7CE6 - chains A and E of the 6 polymer chains in the assembly; structure by X-ray diffraction, 2.69 A resolution.

[Chain A]
Molecule: Tubulin alpha-1B chain
Source organism: Sus scrofa
UniProt: Q2XVP4 (TBA1B_PIG); residues 1-450 here = UniProt positions 1-450
Amino-acid sequence (450 residues; each row starts with the number of its first residue):
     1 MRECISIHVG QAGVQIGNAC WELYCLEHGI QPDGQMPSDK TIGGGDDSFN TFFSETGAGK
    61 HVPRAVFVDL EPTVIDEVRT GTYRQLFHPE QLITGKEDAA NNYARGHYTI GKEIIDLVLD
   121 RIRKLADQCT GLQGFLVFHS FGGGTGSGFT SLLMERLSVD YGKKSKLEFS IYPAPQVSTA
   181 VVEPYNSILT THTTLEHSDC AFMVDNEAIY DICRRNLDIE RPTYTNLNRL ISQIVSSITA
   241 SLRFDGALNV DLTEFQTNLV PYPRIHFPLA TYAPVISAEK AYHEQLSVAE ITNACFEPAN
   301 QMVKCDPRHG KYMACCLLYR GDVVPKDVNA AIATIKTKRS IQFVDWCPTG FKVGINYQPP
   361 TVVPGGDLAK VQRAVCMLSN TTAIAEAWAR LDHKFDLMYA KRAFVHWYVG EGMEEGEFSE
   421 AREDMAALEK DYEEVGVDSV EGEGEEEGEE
Not modelled in the structure: 438-450
Bound ions: Ca2+: D39, T41, G44, E55
Small-molecule neighbours: GTP (guanosine-5'-triphosphate): G10, Q11, A12, Q15, I16, D69, D98, A99, A100, N101, S140, G142, G143, G144, T145, G146, I171, P173, V177, S178, E183, N206, Y224, L227, N228, I231
Swiss-Prot annotation at these positions:
  - motif: M1 to C4 (MREC motif)
  - active site: E254
  - binding site (GTP): G10, Q11, A12, Q15, E71, A99, S140, G143, G144, T145, G146, T179, E183, N206, Y224, N228, L252
  - binding site (Mg(2+)): E71
  - modified residue: K40 (N6,N6,N6-trimethyllysine), S48 (Phosphoserine), S232 (Phosphoserine), Y282 (3'-nitrotyrosine), R339 (Omega-N-methylarginine), S439 (Phosphoserine), E443 (5-glutamyl polyglutamate), E445 (5-glutamyl polyglutamate)
  - cross-link (Glycyl lysine isopeptide (Lys-Gly)): K326 (interchain with G-Cter in ubiquitin), K370 (interchain with G-Cter in ubiquitin)

[Chain E]
Molecule: Stathmin-4
Source organism: Rattus norvegicus
UniProt: P63043 (STMN4_RAT); residues 5-145 here correspond to UniProt positions 49-189 (UniProt number = residue number + 44)
Amino-acid sequence (143 residues; each row starts with the number of its first residue):
     3 MADMEVIELN KCTSGQSFEV ILKPPSFDGV PEFNASLPRR RDPSLEEIQK KLEAAEERRK
    63 YQEAELLKHL AEKREHEREV IQKAIEENNN FIKMAKEKLA QKMESNKENR EAHLAAMLER
   123 LQEKDKHAEE VRKNKELKEE ASR
Not modelled in the structure: 3-5, 29-43, 142-145
Construct notes: expression tag (3-4)
Swiss-Prot annotation at these positions:
  - modified residue: S46 (Phosphoserine)

[Interface between chain A and chain E]
Pairs across the interface (57):
  Y108(A) with L54(E), hydrophobic; A57(E), hydrophobic
  T109(A) with R61(E)
  K112(A) with E55(E); E58(E), salt bridge
  L152(A) with L54(E), hydrophobic
  E155(A) with I50(E)
  R156(A) with Q51(E)
  S158(A) with D44(E)
  V159(A) with P45(E)
  E196(A) with D44(E)
  H197(A) with D44(E), salt bridge; P45(E)
  D245(A) with C14(E); S16(E)
  A247(A) with N12(E); S19(E)
  L248(A) with S19(E)
  P325(A) with Q18(E); F20(E), hydrophobic
  N329(A) with V8(E); F20(E); V22(E)
  I332(A) with V22(E), hydrophobic; L24(E), hydrophobic
  K336(A) with L24(E)
  D345(A) with P27(E); S28(E), hydrogen bond (backbone-backbone)
  W346(A) with P27(E)
  C347(A) with P27(E)
  P348(A) with K25(E); P27(E)
  T349(A) with I23(E); L24(E), hydrogen bond (backbone-backbone); K25(E), hydrogen bond (backbone-backbone)
  G350(A) with V22(E)
  F351(A) with E21(E); V22(E), hydrogen bond (backbone-backbone)
  K352(A) with F20(E); E21(E), salt bridge
  V353(A) with S19(E); F20(E), hydrogen bond (backbone-backbone)
  G354(A) with Q18(E)
  I355(A) with G17(E); Q18(E), hydrogen bond (backbone-backbone)
  N356(A) with S16(E)
  Y357(A) with T15(E); S16(E), hydrogen bond (backbone-backbone); G17(E); Q18(E), hydrogen bond
  V409(A) with Q64(E), hydrogen bond (backbone-side chain)
  G410(A) with Q64(E)
  E411(A) with R61(E), hydrogen bond (backbone-side chain)
  G412(A) with A57(E); R60(E), hydrogen bond (backbone-side chain); R61(E)
  E414(A) with R60(E), salt bridge
Also at the interface, not in a pair above, chain A (41 interface residues in all): H107, D116, G246, V328, Q358, M413
Also at the interface, not in a pair above, chain E (32 interface residues in all): L11, P26, S46, L47, K53

[Overview]
The interface between chain A and chain E involves 41 residues on one side and 32 on the other, with 11
hydrogen bonds and 4 salt bridges. Polar contacts include K112(A)-E58(E), H197(A)-D44(E) and K352(A)-E21(E).
Bound to chain A: GTP.
Chain A is Tubulin alpha-1B chain (Sus scrofa) and chain E is Stathmin-4 (Rattus norvegicus); the structure,
Crystal structure of T2R-TTL-Compound9 complex, was determined by X-ray diffraction (same publication as 7CDA,
7CE8 and 7CEK).
